PDB entry 5TMC | X-ray diffraction, 2.71 A resolution | chains D and F of the 7 polymer chains in the assembly

# Chain D
Molecule: DNA-directed RNA polymerase subunit beta'
From: Thermus thermophilus
Notes: EC 2.7.7.6
UniProtKB: Q8RQE8 (RPOC_THET8); residues 1-1524 here = UniProt positions 1-1524
Sequence (1524 residues; each row starts with the number of its first residue):
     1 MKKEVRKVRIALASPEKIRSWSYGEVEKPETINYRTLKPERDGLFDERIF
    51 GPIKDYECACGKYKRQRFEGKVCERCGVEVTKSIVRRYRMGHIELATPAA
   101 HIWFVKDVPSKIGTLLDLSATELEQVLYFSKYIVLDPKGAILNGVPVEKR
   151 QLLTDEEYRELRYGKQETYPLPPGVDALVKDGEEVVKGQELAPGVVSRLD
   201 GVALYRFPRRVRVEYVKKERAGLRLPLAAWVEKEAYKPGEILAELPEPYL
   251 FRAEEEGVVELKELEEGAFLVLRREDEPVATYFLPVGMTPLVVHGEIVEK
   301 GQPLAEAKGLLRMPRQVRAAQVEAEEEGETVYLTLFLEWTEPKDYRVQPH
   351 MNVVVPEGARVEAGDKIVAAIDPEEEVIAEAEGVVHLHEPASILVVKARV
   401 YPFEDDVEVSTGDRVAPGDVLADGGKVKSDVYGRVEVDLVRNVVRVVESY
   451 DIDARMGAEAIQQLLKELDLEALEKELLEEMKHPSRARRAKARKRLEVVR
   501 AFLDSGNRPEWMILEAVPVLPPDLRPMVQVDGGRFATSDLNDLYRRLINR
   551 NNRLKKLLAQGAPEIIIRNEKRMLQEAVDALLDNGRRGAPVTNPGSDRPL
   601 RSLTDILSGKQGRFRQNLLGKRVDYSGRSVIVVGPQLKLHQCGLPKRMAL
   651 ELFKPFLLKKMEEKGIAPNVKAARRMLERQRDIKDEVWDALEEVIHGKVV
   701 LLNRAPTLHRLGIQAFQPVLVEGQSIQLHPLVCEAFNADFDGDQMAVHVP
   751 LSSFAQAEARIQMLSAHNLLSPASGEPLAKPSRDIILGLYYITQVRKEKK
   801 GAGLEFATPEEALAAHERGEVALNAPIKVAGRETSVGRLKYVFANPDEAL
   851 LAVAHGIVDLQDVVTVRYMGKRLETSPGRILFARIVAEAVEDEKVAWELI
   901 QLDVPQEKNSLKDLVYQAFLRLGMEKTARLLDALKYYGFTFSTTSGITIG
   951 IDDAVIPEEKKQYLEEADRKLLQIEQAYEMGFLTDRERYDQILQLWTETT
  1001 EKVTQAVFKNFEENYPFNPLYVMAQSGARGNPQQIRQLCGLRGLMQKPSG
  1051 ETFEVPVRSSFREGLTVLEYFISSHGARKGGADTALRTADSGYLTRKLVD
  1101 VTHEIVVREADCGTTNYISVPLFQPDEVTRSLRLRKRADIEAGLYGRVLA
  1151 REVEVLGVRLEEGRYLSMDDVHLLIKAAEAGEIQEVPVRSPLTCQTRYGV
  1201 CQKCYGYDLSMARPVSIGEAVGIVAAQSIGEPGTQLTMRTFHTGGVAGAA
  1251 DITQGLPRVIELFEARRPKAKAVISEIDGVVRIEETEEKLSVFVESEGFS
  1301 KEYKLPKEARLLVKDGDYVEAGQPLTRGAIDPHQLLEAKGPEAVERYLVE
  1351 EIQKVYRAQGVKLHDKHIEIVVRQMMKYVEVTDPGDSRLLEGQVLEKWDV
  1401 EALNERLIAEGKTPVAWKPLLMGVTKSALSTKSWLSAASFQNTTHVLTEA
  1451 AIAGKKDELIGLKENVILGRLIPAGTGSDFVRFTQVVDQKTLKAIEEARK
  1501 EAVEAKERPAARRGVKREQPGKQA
Disordered / not traced: 1, 1506-1524
Metal / ion sites: Zn2+ site 1: Cys-58, Cys-60, Cys-73, Cys-76; Mg2+: Asp-741, Asp-743; Zn2+ site 2: Cys-1112, Cys-1194, Cys-1201, Cys-1204
Ligand contacts: guanosine-5',3'-tetraphosphate: Leu-708, Asn-737, Arg-783, Lys-908, Arg-1029, Glu-1231, Gln-1235

# Chain F
Molecule: RNA polymerase sigma factor SigA
From: Thermus thermophilus
UniProtKB: Q72L95 (SIGA_THET2); residues 1-423 here = UniProt positions 1-423
Sequence (423 residues; numbered 1 to 423; the number before each row is that of its first residue):
     1 MKKSKRKNAQAQEAQETEVLVQEEAEELPEFPEGEPDPDLEDPDLALEDD
    51 LLDLPEEGEGLDLEEEEEDLPIPKISTSDPVRQYLHEIGQVPLLTLEEEV
   101 ELARKVEEGMEAIKKLSEITGLDPDLIREVVRAKILGSARVRHIPGLKET
   151 LDPKTVEEIDQKLKSLPKEHKRYLHIAREGEAARQHLIEANLRLVVSIAK
   201 KYTGRGLSFLDLIQEGNQGLIRAVEKFEYKRRFKFSTYATWWIRQAINRA
   251 IADQARTIRIPVHMVETINKLSRTARQLQQELGREPTYEEIAEAMGPGWD
   301 AKRVEETLKIAQEPVSLETPIGDEKDSFYGDFIPDEHLPSPVDAATQSLL
   351 SEELEKALSKLSEREAMVLKLRKGLIDGREHTLEEVGAFFGVTRERIRQI
   401 ENKALRKLKYHESRTRKLRDFLD
Disordered / not traced: 1-72

# Chain D / chain F interface
Residue-residue contacts (140; chain D residue first):
  Glu-30(D) with Arg-259(F), salt bridge
  Thr-31(D) with Thr-257(F), hydrogen bond (side chain-backbone)
  Ile-32(D) with Ile-258(F)
  Tyr-34(D) with Pro-261(F); Met-264(F); Ile-310(F), hydrophobic
  Ile-53(D) with His-337(F), hydrogen bond (backbone-side chain)
  Lys-54(D) with His-337(F)
  Asp-55(D) with His-337(F), salt bridge
  Lys-64(D) with Ile-376(F)
  Arg-65(D) with Lys-373(F), hydrogen bond (side chain-backbone); Gly-374(F), hydrogen bond (side chain-backbone); Leu-375(F); Ile-376(F)
  Arg-67(D) with Gly-374(F), hydrogen bond (side chain-backbone); Leu-375(F)
  Phe-68(D) with Leu-375(F), hydrophobic
  Ser-83(D) with His-337(F)
  Ala-120(D) with Pro-73(F), hydrophobic
  Thr-121(D) with Pro-73(F)
  Tyr-128(D) with Gln-83(F)
  Phe-129(D) with Gln-83(F); Glu-87(F)
  Glu-156(D) with Gln-90(F), hydrogen bond
  Arg-159(D) with Gln-90(F), hydrogen bond
  Arg-162(D) with Ser-138(F)
  Arg-206(D) with Glu-101(F), salt bridge
  Phe-207(D) with Glu-97(F); Glu-98(F); Glu-101(F)
  Pro-349(D) with Glu-97(F)
  His-350(D) with Val-100(F); Arg-232(F), hydrogen bond
  Asn-352(D) with Arg-104(F)
  Ile-371(D) with Arg-232(F)
  Asp-405(D) with Lys-168(F), salt bridge
  Val-407(D) with Lys-171(F), hydrogen bond (backbone-side chain)
  Glu-408(D) with Gln-161(F); Lys-164(F)
  Ser-410(D) with His-175(F); Arg-178(F)
  Thr-411(D) with Arg-178(F)
  Asp-413(D) with Arg-178(F), salt bridge
  Val-437(D) with His-175(F)
  Leu-439(D) with His-175(F); Glu-179(F)
  Asp-451(D) with Ser-138(F), hydrogen bond
  Arg-455(D) with His-143(F)
  Glu-459(D) with His-143(F), salt bridge
  Pro-526(D) with Leu-317(F)
  Val-530(D) with Tyr-329(F); Ile-333(F), hydrophobic
  Gly-532(D) with Lys-309(F)
  Gly-533(D) with Lys-309(F)
  Arg-534(D) with Gln-312(F); Glu-313(F); Pro-314(F); Val-315(F)
  Phe-535(D) with Ile-258(F), hydrophobic; Pro-314(F); Val-315(F), hydrogen bond (backbone-backbone)
  Ala-536(D) with Val-315(F)
  Thr-537(D) with Val-315(F), hydrogen bond (backbone-backbone); Ser-316(F); Leu-317(F), hydrogen bond (backbone-backbone)
  Ser-538(D) with Leu-317(F); Glu-318(F), hydrogen bond
  Asp-539(D) with Ser-316(F), hydrogen bond; Glu-318(F), hydrogen bond (backbone-side chain)
  Asp-542(D) with Thr-257(F), hydrogen bond
  Arg-545(D) with Gln-254(F), hydrogen bond (side chain-backbone); Arg-256(F), hydrogen bond (side chain-backbone); Thr-257(F)
  Asn-549(D) with Gln-254(F)
  Arg-550(D) with Asp-211(F), salt bridge
  Arg-553(D) with Asp-211(F), salt bridge; Gln-214(F); Glu-215(F), salt bridge; Gln-218(F)
  Lys-556(D) with Gln-218(F)
  Leu-557(D) with Gln-214(F)
  Leu-558(D) with Arg-140(F), hydrogen bond (backbone-side chain); Arg-142(F)
  Ala-559(D) with Arg-142(F)
  Gln-560(D) with Arg-132(F), hydrogen bond (backbone-side chain); Arg-184(F), hydrogen bond (backbone-side chain)
  Gly-561(D) with Leu-136(F); Arg-140(F); Arg-184(F); Gln-185(F), hydrogen bond (backbone-side chain)
  Ala-562(D) with Arg-140(F), hydrogen bond (backbone-side chain); Gln-185(F); Ile-221(F), hydrophobic
  Pro-563(D) with Gln-185(F); Ile-188(F), hydrophobic; Glu-189(F)
  Ile-565(D) with Glu-87(F); Leu-192(F), hydrophobic
  Ile-566(D) with Gln-214(F); Asn-217(F)
  Ile-567(D) with Arg-140(F)
  Arg-568(D) with Glu-87(F), salt bridge
  Asn-569(D) with Tyr-84(F); Leu-210(F); Gln-214(F), hydrogen bond
  Glu-570(D) with Gln-214(F), hydrogen bond
  Arg-572(D) with Pro-80(F), hydrogen bond (side chain-backbone); Gln-83(F), hydrogen bond; Tyr-84(F); Glu-87(F), salt bridge
  Met-573(D) with Leu-210(F), hydrophobic; Asp-211(F); Gln-214(F)
  Glu-576(D) with Pro-80(F)
  Arg-587(D) with Thr-77(F)
  Asn-593(D) with Gly-206(F); Leu-207(F)
  Pro-594(D) with Glu-313(F)
  Arg-598(D) with Ser-316(F), hydrogen bond; Glu-318(F)
  Arg-601(D) with Glu-318(F); Phe-328(F)
  Gln-611(D) with Phe-328(F)
  Gly-612(D) with Lys-325(F); Asp-326(F)
  Arg-613(D) with Phe-328(F)
  Arg-615(D) with Lys-325(F)
  Gln-616(D) with Asp-326(F); Ser-327(F); Phe-328(F); Asp-331(F), hydrogen bond
  Leu-619(D) with Asp-326(F)
  Asn-669(D) with Asp-420(F)
  Lys-671(D) with Thr-346(F); Asp-420(F); Asp-423(F)
  Ala-672(D) with Asp-420(F)
  Arg-674(D) with Val-342(F)
  Arg-675(D) with Asp-420(F), salt bridge; Asp-423(F)
Also at the interface, not in a pair above, chain D (99 interface residues in all): Ile-84, Asp-155, Met-351, Ser-392, Val-409, Gly-412, Arg-414, Arg-434, Gln-463, Arg-525, Met-527, Val-528, Thr-592, Gly-595, Ile-606
Also at the interface, not in a pair above, chain F (80 interface residues in all): Glu-129, Lys-134, Ile-135, Leu-174, Ile-176, Glu-181, Ser-208, Leu-338

# Overview
The interface between chain D and chain F involves 99 residues on one side and 80 on the other; the contacts
include 30 hydrogen bonds and 12 salt bridges. Among the polar pairs are Glu-30(D)/Arg-259(F),
Asp-55(D)/His-337(F) and Arg-206(D)/Glu-101(F). Chain D binds guanosine-5',3'-tetraphosphate.
Chain D is DNA-directed RNA polymerase subunit beta' and chain F is RNA polymerase sigma factor SigA, both
from Thermus thermophilus; the structure, Re-refinement of Thermus thermopiles DNA-directed RNA polymerase
structure, was determined by X-ray diffraction together with 5TMF from the same study.
